Entry 4PRK (X-ray diffraction, 2.13 A resolution); this record covers chains A and B.

[Chain A (and B)]
Molecule: 4-phosphoerythronate dehydrogenase
Organism: Lactobacillus jensenii
Notes: EC 1.1.1.290; chain B of this document is another copy of the same molecule, construct and numbering; everything in this record applies to it too
UniProt: C5G4U0 (C5G4U0_9LACO); residues 1-330 here = UniProt positions 1-330
Amino-acid sequence (336 residues; numbered 1 to 336; the number before each row is that of its first residue):
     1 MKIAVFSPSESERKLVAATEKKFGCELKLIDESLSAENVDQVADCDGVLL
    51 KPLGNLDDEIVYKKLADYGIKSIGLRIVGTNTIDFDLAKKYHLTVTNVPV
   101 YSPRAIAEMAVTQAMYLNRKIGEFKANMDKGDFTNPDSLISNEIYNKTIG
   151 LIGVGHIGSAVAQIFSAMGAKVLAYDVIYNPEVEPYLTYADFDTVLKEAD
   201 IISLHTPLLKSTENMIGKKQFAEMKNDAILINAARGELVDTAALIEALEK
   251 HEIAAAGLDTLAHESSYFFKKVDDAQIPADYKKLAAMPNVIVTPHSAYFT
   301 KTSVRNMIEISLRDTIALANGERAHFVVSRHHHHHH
Disordered / not traced: 330-336
Differences from the reference sequence: expression tag (331-336)

[Chain A / chain B interface]
Residue-residue contacts (128; chain A residue first):
  Glu10(A) - Pro136(B)
  Glu10(A) - Asp137(B)  hydrogen bond (side chain-backbone)
  Ser11(A) - Asp137(B)  hydrogen bond
  Ser11(A) - Ile140(B)
  Lys14(A) - Asp137(B)
  Ser102(A) - Glu143(B)  hydrogen bond
  Arg104(A) - Ile144(B)
  Arg104(A) - Tyr145(B)
  Arg104(A) - Met168(B)  hydrogen bond (side chain-backbone)
  Ala105(A) - Arg119(B)  hydrogen bond (backbone-side chain)
  Ala105(A) - Glu143(B)
  Glu108(A) - Glu143(B)
  Glu108(A) - Ile144(B)  hydrogen bond (side chain-backbone)
  Glu108(A) - Tyr145(B)
  Met109(A) - Arg119(B)
  Met109(A) - Ile121(B)  hydrophobic
  Thr112(A) - Met115(B)
  Thr112(A) - Tyr116(B)
  Thr112(A) - Arg119(B)
  Thr112(A) - Ile121(B)
  Gln113(A) - Ile121(B)
  Met115(A) - Thr112(B)
  Tyr116(A) - Thr112(B)
  Tyr116(A) - Tyr116(B)  hydrophobic
  Arg119(A) - Ala105(B)  hydrogen bond (side chain-backbone)
  Arg119(A) - Met109(B)
  Arg119(A) - Thr112(B)
  Arg119(A) - Ser296(B)  hydrogen bond (side chain-backbone)
  Arg119(A) - Ala297(B)  hydrogen bond (side chain-backbone)
  Ile121(A) - Thr112(B)
  Ile121(A) - Ile291(B)  hydrophobic
  Ile121(A) - Thr293(B)
  Phe124(A) - Pro294(B)  hydrophobic
  Phe124(A) - Ser296(B)
  Lys125(A) - Ala285(B)  hydrogen bond (side chain-backbone)
  Met128(A) - Tyr281(B)
  Met128(A) - Val292(B)
  Met128(A) - Pro294(B)
  Gly131(A) - Lys270(B)
  Gly131(A) - Lys271(B)
  Gly131(A) - Val272(B)  hydrogen bond (backbone-backbone)
  Asp132(A) - Lys270(B)
  Asp132(A) - Lys271(B)  salt bridge
  Phe133(A) - Tyr267(B)
  Phe133(A) - Phe268(B)  hydrophobic
  Phe133(A) - Phe269(B)  hydrogen bond (backbone-backbone)
  Phe133(A) - Lys270(B)  hydrogen bond (backbone-backbone)
  Phe133(A) - Val272(B)  hydrophobic
  Phe133(A) - Ile277(B)  hydrophobic
  Phe133(A) - Tyr281(B)
  Phe133(A) - Pro294(B)
  Thr134(A) - Phe269(B)
  Thr134(A) - Lys270(B)
  Asn135(A) - Phe269(B)
  Asn135(A) - Pro294(B)
  Asn135(A) - Ser296(B)
  Asn135(A) - Tyr298(B)  hydrogen bond
  Asn135(A) - Phe299(B)
  Pro136(A) - Glu10(B)
  Pro136(A) - Phe299(B)
  Asp137(A) - Glu10(B)  hydrogen bond (backbone-side chain)
  Asp137(A) - Ser11(B)  hydrogen bond
  Leu139(A) - Phe299(B)
  Ile140(A) - Ser11(B)
  Ile140(A) - Phe299(B)  hydrophobic
  Ile140(A) - Thr300(B)
  Ile140(A) - Lys301(B)
  Ile140(A) - Val304(B)  hydrophobic
  Ser141(A) - Phe299(B)  hydrogen bond (backbone-backbone)
  Ser141(A) - Thr300(B)
  Ser141(A) - Lys301(B)  hydrogen bond (backbone-backbone)
  Asn142(A) - Thr300(B)
  Asn142(A) - Thr302(B)
  Glu143(A) - Ser102(B)  hydrogen bond
  Glu143(A) - Ala105(B)
  Glu143(A) - Glu108(B)
  Glu143(A) - Thr300(B)  hydrogen bond
  Glu143(A) - Thr302(B)  hydrogen bond
  Ile144(A) - Arg104(B)
  Ile144(A) - Glu108(B)  hydrogen bond (backbone-side chain)
  Tyr145(A) - Ser102(B)
  Tyr145(A) - Arg104(B)
  Tyr145(A) - Glu108(B)
  Asn146(A) - Thr302(B)
  Met168(A) - Arg104(B)  hydrogen bond (backbone-side chain)
  Tyr267(A) - Phe133(B)
  Phe268(A) - Phe133(B)  hydrophobic
  Phe269(A) - Phe133(B)  hydrogen bond (backbone-backbone)
  Phe269(A) - Thr134(B)
  Phe269(A) - Asn135(B)
  Lys270(A) - Gly131(B)
  Lys270(A) - Asp132(B)
  Lys270(A) - Phe133(B)  hydrogen bond (backbone-backbone)
  Lys270(A) - Thr134(B)
  Lys271(A) - Gly131(B)
  Val272(A) - Gly131(B)  hydrogen bond (backbone-backbone)
  Ile277(A) - Phe133(B)  hydrophobic
  Tyr281(A) - Met128(B)
  Tyr281(A) - Phe133(B)
  Ala285(A) - Lys125(B)  hydrogen bond (backbone-side chain)
  Ile291(A) - Ile121(B)  hydrophobic
  Val292(A) - Met128(B)
  Thr293(A) - Ile121(B)
  Thr293(A) - Met128(B)
  Pro294(A) - Phe124(B)  hydrophobic
  Pro294(A) - Met128(B)
  Pro294(A) - Phe133(B)
  Pro294(A) - Asn135(B)
  His295(A) - Asn135(B)
  Ser296(A) - Arg119(B)  hydrogen bond (backbone-side chain)
  Ser296(A) - Phe124(B)
  Ala297(A) - Arg119(B)  hydrogen bond (backbone-side chain)
  Tyr298(A) - Asn135(B)  hydrogen bond
  Phe299(A) - Asn135(B)
  Phe299(A) - Pro136(B)
  Phe299(A) - Leu139(B)
  Phe299(A) - Ile140(B)
  Phe299(A) - Ser141(B)  hydrogen bond (backbone-backbone)
  Thr300(A) - Ile140(B)
  Thr300(A) - Ser141(B)
  Thr300(A) - Asn142(B)
  Thr300(A) - Glu143(B)  hydrogen bond
  Lys301(A) - Ile140(B)
  Lys301(A) - Ser141(B)  hydrogen bond (backbone-backbone)
  Lys301(A) - Asn142(B)
  Thr302(A) - Asn142(B)  hydrogen bond
  Thr302(A) - Glu143(B)  hydrogen bond
  Thr302(A) - Asn146(B)  hydrogen bond
Other interface residues (no listed pair), chain A (58 interface residues in all): Lys130, Ile164, Ala167, Val304
Other interface residues (no listed pair), chain B (59 interface residues in all): Lys14, Gln113, Lys130, Ile164, Ala167, His295, Ser303

[Summary]
58 residues of chain A face 59 of chain B across their interface; the contacts include 36 hydrogen bonds and 1
salt bridge. Among the polar pairs are Asp132(A)-Lys271(B), Glu10(A)-Asp137(B) and Ser11(A)-Asp137(B).
Chain A and chain B are both 4-phosphoerythronate dehydrogenase (Lactobacillus jensenii); the structure,
Crystal structure of D-lactate dehydrogenase (D-LDH) from Lactobacillus jensenii, was determined by X-ray
diffraction together with 4PRL from the same study.
